Entry 6UWZ (electron microscopy, 2.69 A resolution); this record covers chains D and E of the 7 polymer chains in the assembly.

[Chain D]
Molecule: Acetylcholine receptor subunit alpha
From: Tetronarce californica
UniProt: P02710 (ACHA_TETCF); residues 1-437 here correspond to UniProt positions 25-461 (UniProt number = residue number + 24)
Sequence (437 residues; numbered 1 to 437; the number before each row is that of its first residue):
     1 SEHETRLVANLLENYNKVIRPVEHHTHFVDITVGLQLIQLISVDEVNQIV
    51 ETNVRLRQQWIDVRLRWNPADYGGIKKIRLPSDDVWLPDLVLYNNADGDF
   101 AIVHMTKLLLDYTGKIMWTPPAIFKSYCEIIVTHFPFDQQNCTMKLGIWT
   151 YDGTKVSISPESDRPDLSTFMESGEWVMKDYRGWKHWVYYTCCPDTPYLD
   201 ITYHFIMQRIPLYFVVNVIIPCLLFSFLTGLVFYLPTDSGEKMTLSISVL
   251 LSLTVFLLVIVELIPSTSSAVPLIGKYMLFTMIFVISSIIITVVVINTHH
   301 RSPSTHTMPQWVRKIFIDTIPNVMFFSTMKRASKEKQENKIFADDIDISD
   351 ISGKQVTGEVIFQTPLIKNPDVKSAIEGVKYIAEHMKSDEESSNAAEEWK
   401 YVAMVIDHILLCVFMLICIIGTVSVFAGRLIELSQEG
Disordered / not traced: 332-369, 434-437
Disulfide bonds: Cys-128/Cys-142, Cys-192/Cys-193
Covalently attached groups: glycan linked to Asn-141
From the paper describing this entry:
  - post-translational modification sites: Asn-141
  - disease-associated variants - G153S, V156M: increased binding to ACh (citing earlier work)
  - disease-associated variants - V132L: decreased signaling (citing earlier work)
  - disease-associated variants - C418W: increased signaling (citing earlier work)
  - binding site for N-acetylglucosamine: Asn-141

[Chain E]
Molecule: Acetylcholine receptor subunit gamma
From: Tetronarce californica
UniProt: P02714 (ACHG_TETCF); residues 1-489 here correspond to UniProt positions 18-506 (UniProt number = residue number + 17)
Sequence (489 residues; numbered 1 to 489; the number before each row is that of its first residue):
     1 ENEEGRLIEKLLGDYDKRIIPAKTLDHIIDVTLKLTLTNLISLNEKEEAL
    51 TTNVWIEIQWNDYRLSWNTSEYEGIDLVRIPSELLWLPDVVLENNVDGQF
   101 EVAYYANVLVYNDGSMYWLPPAIYRSTCPIAVTYFPFDWQNCSLVFRSQT
   151 YNAHEVNLQLSAEEGEAVEWIHIDPEDFTENGEWTIRHRPAKKNYNWQLT
   201 KDDTDFQEIIFFLIIQRKPLFYIINIIAPCVLISSLVVLVYFLPAQAGGQ
   251 KCTLSISVLLAQTIFLFLIAQKVPETSLNVPLIGKYLIFVMFVSMLIVMN
   301 CVIVLNVSLRTPNTHSLSEKIKHLFLGFLPKYLGMQLEPSEETPEKPQPR
   351 RRSSFGIMIKAEEYILKKPRSELMFEEQKDRHGLKRVNKMTSDIDIGTTV
   401 DLYKDLANFAPEIKSCVEACNFIAKSTKEQNDSGSENENWVLIGKVIDKA
   451 CFWIALLLFSIGTLAIFLTGHFNQVPEFPFPGDPRKYVP
Disordered / not traced: 331-409
Modified residues: Cys-451 (S-palmitoyl-L-cysteine; P1L)
Disulfide bonds: Cys-128/Cys-142
Covalently attached groups: N-acetylglucosamine (NAG) linked to Asn-68; glycan linked to Asn-141
From the paper describing this entry:
  - disease-associated variants - E183K: decreased signaling (citing earlier work)

[Interface between chain D and chain E]
Pairs across the interface - 103 pairs, chain D then chain E:
  Asn-16(D) / Glu-9(E)
  Val-18(D) / Pro-81(E)
  Val-18(D) / Leu-84(E)  hydrophobic
  Ile-19(D) / Asn-2(E)
  Ile-19(D) / Gly-5(E)
  Arg-20(D) / Asn-2(E)
  Arg-20(D) / Glu-4(E)  salt bridge
  Val-22(D) / Asn-2(E)
  Glu-23(D) / Glu-1(E)  hydrogen bond (backbone-backbone)
  Glu-23(D) / Asn-2(E)
  His-24(D) / Glu-73(E)  salt bridge
  His-25(D) / Asn-2(E)
  His-25(D) / Glu-4(E)
  His-25(D) / Glu-73(E)  salt bridge
  His-25(D) / Ile-75(E)
  Asn-47(D) / Ile-41(E)
  Asn-47(D) / Ser-42(E)
  Gln-48(D) / Glu-180(E)  hydrogen bond (side chain-backbone)
  Gln-48(D) / Asn-181(E)  hydrogen bond (side chain-backbone)
  Asp-89(D) / Tyr-104(E)
  Val-91(D) / Tyr-104(E)  hydrophobic
  Tyr-93(D) / Trp-55(E)  hydrophobic
  Asn-95(D) / Asn-39(E)
  Asn-95(D) / Asn-53(E)  hydrogen bond (backbone-side chain)
  Asn-95(D) / Ile-123(E)
  Ala-96(D) / Ile-41(E)
  Ala-96(D) / Asn-53(E)
  Ala-96(D) / Ile-123(E)
  Asp-97(D) / Ile-123(E)
  Gly-98(D) / Ile-123(E)
  Phe-100(D) / Asn-53(E)
  Phe-100(D) / Ala-103(E)  hydrophobic
  Phe-100(D) / Pro-121(E)  hydrophobic
  Phe-100(D) / Ile-123(E)  hydrophobic
  Ala-101(D) / Tyr-104(E)  hydrophobic
  Tyr-127(D) / Asn-39(E)
  Tyr-127(D) / Leu-40(E)  hydrogen bond (side chain-backbone)
  Tyr-127(D) / Thr-179(E)
  Tyr-127(D) / Asn-181(E)  hydrogen bond
  Glu-129(D) / Thr-179(E)
  Trp-149(D) / Trp-55(E)
  Trp-149(D) / Ala-106(E)
  Trp-149(D) / Leu-119(E)  hydrogen bond (side chain-backbone)
  Trp-149(D) / Pro-121(E)
  Thr-150(D) / Arg-79(E)  hydrogen bond (backbone-side chain)
  Thr-150(D) / Asn-107(E)  hydrogen bond
  Tyr-151(D) / Arg-79(E)
  Asp-152(D) / Arg-79(E)  salt bridge
  Gly-240(D) / Gly-248(E)
  Gly-240(D) / Gln-250(E)  hydrogen bond (backbone-side chain)
  Glu-241(D) / Gln-250(E)
  Lys-242(D) / Gln-250(E)
  Met-243(D) / Gln-250(E)  hydrogen bond (backbone-side chain)
  Thr-244(D) / Gln-250(E)  hydrogen bond
  Ile-247(D) / Leu-254(E)  hydrophobic
  Ile-247(D) / Ser-257(E)
  Leu-250(D) / Ile-233(E)  hydrophobic
  Leu-250(D) / Leu-236(E)  hydrophobic
  Leu-251(D) / Ser-257(E)
  Leu-251(D) / Ala-261(E)
  Thr-254(D) / Ile-264(E)
  Thr-254(D) / Phe-265(E)
  Leu-257(D) / Asn-225(E)
  Leu-257(D) / Phe-265(E)  hydrophobic
  Leu-258(D) / Ile-264(E)  hydrophobic
  Leu-258(D) / Phe-267(E)  hydrophobic
  Leu-258(D) / Leu-268(E)  hydrophobic
  Val-261(D) / Phe-221(E)  hydrophobic
  Val-261(D) / Lys-272(E)
  Pro-265(D) / Phe-221(E)
  Ser-266(D) / Phe-221(E)
  Ser-266(D) / Lys-272(E)  hydrogen bond
  Thr-267(D) / Phe-221(E)
  Ser-268(D) / Gly-182(E)  hydrogen bond (backbone-backbone)
  Ser-268(D) / Lys-218(E)  hydrogen bond (side chain-backbone)
  Ser-268(D) / Leu-220(E)
  Ser-269(D) / Gly-182(E)  hydrogen bond (backbone-backbone)
  Ala-270(D) / Leu-220(E)
  Val-271(D) / Leu-220(E)  hydrophobic
  Val-271(D) / Ile-224(E)  hydrophobic
  Met-278(D) / Ile-224(E)
  Ile-283(D) / Leu-232(E)  hydrophobic
  Ile-286(D) / Leu-232(E)
  Ile-286(D) / Leu-236(E)  hydrophobic
  Ile-290(D) / Leu-239(E)  hydrophobic
  Val-293(D) / Leu-239(E)
  Val-293(D) / Phe-242(E)  hydrophobic
  Val-293(D) / Leu-243(E)  hydrophobic
  Ile-296(D) / Leu-243(E)  hydrophobic
  Ile-296(D) / Pro-244(E)
  Asn-297(D) / Phe-242(E)  hydrogen bond (side chain-backbone)
  His-300(D) / Pro-244(E)
  His-300(D) / Gln-246(E)
  Asp-371(D) / Lys-414(E)  salt bridge
  Asp-371(D) / Val-417(E)
  Val-372(D) / Val-417(E)  hydrophobic
  Ala-375(D) / Cys-420(E)  hydrophobic
  Gly-378(D) / Ala-424(E)
  Tyr-381(D) / Thr-427(E)
  Tyr-381(D) / Lys-428(E)
  Tyr-381(D) / Asn-431(E)  hydrogen bond
  Ile-382(D) / Ile-423(E)  hydrophobic
  His-385(D) / Asn-431(E)  hydrogen bond
Interface residues without a listed pair, chain D (68 interface residues in all): Ile-49, Lys-145, Lys-155, Val-255, Leu-279, Met-282, Ile-289, Thr-305, Ser-374
Interface residues without a listed pair, chain E (75 interface residues in all): Glu-3, Ile-8, Thr-38, Leu-109, Ala-122, Arg-125, Asp-177, Glu-183, Pro-219, Ala-228, Pro-229, Gly-249, Thr-253, Val-258, Leu-260, Asn-421, Leu-442

[Overview]
68 residues of chain D face 75 of chain E across their interface, with 19 hydrogen bonds and 5 salt bridges.
Among the polar pairs are Arg-20(D)/Glu-4(E), His-24(D)/Glu-73(E) and His-25(D)/Glu-73(E). From the paper: a
binding site for N-acetylglucosamine at Asn-141(D); G153S and V156M of chain D increase binding to ACh; 5
substitutions were tested in all.
Chain D is Acetylcholine receptor subunit alpha and chain E is Acetylcholine receptor subunit gamma, both from
Tetronarce californica; the structure, Cryo-EM structure of Torpedo acetylcholine receptor in complex with
alpha-bungarotoxin, was determined by electron microscopy.
